Entry 7E6J (X-ray diffraction, 1.90 A resolution); this record covers chains A and B.

== Chain A ==
Name: Aspartyl/asparaginyl beta-hydroxylase
From: Homo sapiens
Notes: EC 1.14.11.16
UniProtKB: Q12797 (ASPH_HUMAN); numbering as in UniProt (aligned over 330-758)
Sequence (429 residues; row label = number of the first residue in the row):
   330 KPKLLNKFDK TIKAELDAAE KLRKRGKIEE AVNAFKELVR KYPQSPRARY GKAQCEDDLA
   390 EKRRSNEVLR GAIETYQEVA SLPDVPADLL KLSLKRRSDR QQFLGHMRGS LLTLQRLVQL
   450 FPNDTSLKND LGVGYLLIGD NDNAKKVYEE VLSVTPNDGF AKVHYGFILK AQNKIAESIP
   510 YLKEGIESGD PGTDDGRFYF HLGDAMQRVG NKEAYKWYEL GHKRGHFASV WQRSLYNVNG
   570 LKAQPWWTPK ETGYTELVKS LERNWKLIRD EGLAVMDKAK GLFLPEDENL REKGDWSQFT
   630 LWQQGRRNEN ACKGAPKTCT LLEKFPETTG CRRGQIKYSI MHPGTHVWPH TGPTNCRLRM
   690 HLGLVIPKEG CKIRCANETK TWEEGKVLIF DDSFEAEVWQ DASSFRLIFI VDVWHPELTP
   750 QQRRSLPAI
Construct notes: engineered mutation Ala725 (His in Q12797)
Curated features (UniProtKB/Swiss-Prot):
  - binding site (2-oxoglutarate): Trp625, Ser668, Arg688 to His690, Arg735
  - binding site (Fe cation): His679
  - glycosylation (N-linked (GlcNAc...) asparagine): Asn452, Asn706
  - natural variant: Arg735 (R735W: In FDLAB)
Disulfides: Cys641-Cys648
Small-molecule neighbours: propanoic acid (PPI): Trp625, Gln627, Ser668, Met670, His690, Ile702, Trp711, Val727, Arg735, Ile737, Ile739
What the authors report for this chain:
  - binding site for propanoic acid: Ser668, Arg735
  - catalytic residues: His679 (citing earlier work)
  - mutagenesis - H679A, H725A: decreased catalytic activity
  - mutagenesis - H679A, H725A: unchanged binding to FeII

== Chain B ==
Name: Peptide from Factor X light chain
UniProtKB: P00742 (FA10_HUMAN); residues 86-124 here = UniProt positions 86-124
Sequence (39 residues; row label = number of the first residue in the row):
    86 DGDQSETSPS QNQGKCKDGL GEYTCTSLEG FEGKNSELF
Disordered / not traced: 86-98, 117-124
Construct notes: engineered mutation Ser90 (Cys in P00742), Ser95 (Cys in P00742), Ser112 (Cys in P00742), Ser121 (Cys in P00742)
Curated features (UniProtKB/Swiss-Prot):
  - modified residue: Asp103 (3R: -3-hydroxyaspartate)
  - natural variant: Glu91 (E91K: In FA10D)
Disulfides: Cys101-Cys110

== Chain A / chain B interface ==
Contacting residue pairs (58; chain A residue first):
  Ala389(A) with Phe116(B)
  Glu390(A) with Phe116(B)
  Arg393(A) with Phe116(B)
  Ser394(A) with Phe116(B)
  Asn395(A) with Glu114(B); Gly115(B); Phe116(B), hydrogen bond (side chain-backbone)
  Gln431(A) with Leu113(B)
  Phe432(A) with Leu113(B); Gly115(B), hydrogen bond (backbone-backbone); Phe116(B), hydrophobic
  Leu433(A) with Leu113(B); Glu114(B); Gly115(B)
  Gly434(A) with Leu113(B)
  Met436(A) with Leu113(B), hydrophobic
  Val462(A) with Tyr108(B)
  Leu465(A) with Tyr108(B), hydrophobic
  Leu466(A) with Tyr108(B), hydrophobic; Thr109(B)
  His493(A) with Tyr108(B), hydrogen bond
  Phe496(A) with Gly106(B); Glu107(B); Tyr108(B), hydrophobic
  Arg526(A) with Tyr108(B), hydrogen bond (side chain-backbone)
  Phe529(A) with Leu105(B), hydrophobic
  His530(A) with Leu105(B), hydrogen bond (side chain-backbone); Gly106(B)
  Leu564(A) with Leu105(B), hydrophobic
  Tyr565(A) with Leu105(B), hydrophobic; Thr109(B); Cys110(B), hydrogen bond (side chain-backbone); Thr111(B)
  Asp616(A) with Lys102(B), salt bridge
  Glu617(A) with Lys100(B); Cys101(B); Lys102(B), hydrogen bond (side chain-backbone); Asp103(B), hydrogen bond (side chain-backbone); Gly104(B), hydrogen bond (side chain-backbone)
  Leu619(A) with Asp103(B)
  Gln627(A) with Asp103(B), hydrogen bond
  Gln633(A) with Lys100(B)
  Gln664(A) with Lys102(B); Asp103(B)
  Lys666(A) with Asp103(B), salt bridge
  His679(A) with Asp103(B)
  Thr680(A) with Asp103(B); Gly104(B)
  Gly681(A) with Asp103(B)
  Pro682(A) with Cys101(B); Gly104(B); Leu105(B), hydrophobic
  Arg686(A) with Lys102(B), hydrogen bond (side chain-backbone)
  Arg688(A) with Lys102(B); Asp103(B), salt bridge
  Ala757(A) with Thr111(B)
  Ile758(A) with Cys101(B); Thr111(B)
Interface residues without a listed pair, chain A (41 interface residues in all): Leu398, Arg562, Ser563, Trp625, Asp721, Pro756

== Overview ==
41 residues of chain A face 16 of chain B across their interface, with 11 hydrogen bonds and 3 salt bridges.
Among the polar pairs are Asp616(A)-Lys102(B), Lys666(A)-Asp103(B) and Arg688(A)-Asp103(B). Chain A binds
propanoic acid. The paper reports the catalytic residue His679(A); H679A and H725A of chain A reduce catalytic
activity.
Here chain A is Aspartyl/asparaginyl beta-hydroxylase (Homo sapiens) and chain B is Peptide from Factor X
light chain. Entry 7E6J (Aspartyl/Asparaginyl beta-hydroxylase (AspH) H725A in complex with Factor X peptide
fragment (39mer-4Ser)) was determined by X-ray diffraction.
